PDB entry 4FQR | X-ray diffraction, 4.10 A resolution (low resolution: residue-level contacts below are approximate; hydrogen-bond / salt-bridge calls are withheld) | chains C and D of the 12 polymer chains in the assembly

Chain C:
Molecule: Hemagglutinin HA1 chain
Source organism: Influenza A virus
UniProtKB: Q91MA7 (HEMA_I68A4); residues 11-329 here correspond to UniProt positions 27-345 (UniProt number = residue number + 16)
Amino-acid sequence (323 residues; each row starts with the number of its first residue):
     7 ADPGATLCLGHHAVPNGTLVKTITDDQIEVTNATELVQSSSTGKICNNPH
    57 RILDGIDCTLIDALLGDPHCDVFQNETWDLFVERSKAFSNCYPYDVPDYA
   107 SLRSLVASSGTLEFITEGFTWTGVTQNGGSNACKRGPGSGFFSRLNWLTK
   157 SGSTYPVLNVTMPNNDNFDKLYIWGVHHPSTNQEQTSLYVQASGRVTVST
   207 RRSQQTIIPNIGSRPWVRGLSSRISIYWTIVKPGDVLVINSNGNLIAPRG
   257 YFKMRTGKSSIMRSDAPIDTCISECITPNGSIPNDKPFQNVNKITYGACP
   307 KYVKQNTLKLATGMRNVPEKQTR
Disordered / not traced: 7-8, 327-329
Cystine bridges: C52-C277, C64-C76, C97-C139, C281-C305
Glycans and other covalent adducts: N-acetylglucosamine (NAG) linked to N38, N285; glycan linked to N165
Construct notes: expression tag (7-10)
UniProt features mapped onto this chain:
  - site: R329 (Cleavage)
  - glycosylation (N-linked (GlcNAc...) asparagine): N22, N38, N81, N165, N285

Chain D:
Molecule: Hemagglutinin HA2 chain
Source organism: Influenza A virus
UniProtKB: Q91MA7 (HEMA_I68A4); residues 1-174 here correspond to UniProt positions 346-519 (UniProt number = residue number + 345)
Amino-acid sequence (174 residues; row label = number of the first residue in the row):
     1 GLFGAIAGFIENGWEGMIDGWYGFRHQNSEGTGQAADLKSTQAAIDQING
    51 KLNRVIEKTNEKFHQIEKEFSEVEGRIQDLEKYVEDTKIDLWSYNAELLV
   101 ALENQHTIDLTDSEMNKLFEKTGRQLRENAEDMGNGCFKIYHKCDNACIE
   151 SIRNGTYDHDVYRDEALNNRFQIK
Disordered / not traced: 173-174
Cystine bridges: C144-C148
Glycans and other covalent adducts: N-acetylglucosamine (NAG) linked to N154
UniProt features mapped onto this chain:
  - glycosylation: N154 (N-linked (GlcNAc...) asparagine)

Chain C / chain D interface:
Contacting residue pairs (135):
  P9(C) - H142(D)
  P9(C) - K143(D)
  G10(C) - I140(D)
  G10(C) - H142(D)
  A11(C) - Q27(D)
  A11(C) - N28(D)
  A11(C) - K139(D)
  A11(C) - I140(D)
  A11(C) - H142(D)
  T12(C) - H26(D)
  T12(C) - Q27(D)
  T12(C) - F138(D)
  L13(C) - F24(D)
  L13(C) - R25(D)
  L13(C) - H26(D)
  L13(C) - T122(D)
  L13(C) - C137(D)
  L13(C) - F138(D)
  L13(C) - I140(D)
  L13(C) - I152(D)
  C14(C) - W14(D)
  C14(C) - G23(D)
  C14(C) - F24(D)
  C14(C) - R25(D)
  C14(C) - G136(D)
  C14(C) - C137(D)  disulfide
  L15(C) - I10(D)
  L15(C) - W14(D)
  L15(C) - G23(D)
  L15(C) - F24(D)
  L15(C) - L118(D)
  L15(C) - T122(D)
  L15(C) - G136(D)
  L15(C) - F138(D)
  G16(C) - W14(D)
  G16(C) - Y22(D)
  G16(C) - G23(D)
  G16(C) - M115(D)
  H17(C) - I6(D)
  H17(C) - I10(D)
  H17(C) - G13(D)
  H17(C) - W14(D)
  H17(C) - W21(D)
  H17(C) - Y22(D)
  H17(C) - M115(D)
  H18(C) - W14(D)
  H18(C) - M17(D)
  H18(C) - G20(D)
  H18(C) - W21(D)
  A19(C) - W14(D)
  A19(C) - E15(D)
  V20(C) - E15(D)
  P21(C) - E15(D)
  V26(C) - N104(D)
  K27(C) - E97(D)
  K27(C) - V100(D)
  K27(C) - A101(D)
  K27(C) - N104(D)
  T28(C) - A101(D)
  T28(C) - N104(D)
  T28(C) - Q105(D)
  T28(C) - I108(D)
  I29(C) - A101(D)
  I29(C) - L102(D)
  I29(C) - Q105(D)
  T30(C) - Q105(D)
  I34(C) - I108(D)
  T40(C) - L52(D)
  L42(C) - V55(D)
  L42(C) - V100(D)
  R109(C) - E67(D)
  S110(C) - H64(D)
  S114(C) - H64(D)
  K264(C) - F63(D)
  S265(C) - H64(D)
  S266(C) - F63(D)
  S266(C) - H64(D)
  R269(C) - E67(D)
  N290(C) - T59(D)
  D291(C) - I56(D)
  K292(C) - T59(D)
  P293(C) - V55(D)
  F294(C) - A96(D)
  K299(C) - K68(D)
  K299(C) - E85(D)
  I300(C) - K68(D)
  I300(C) - E69(D)
  T301(C) - Q65(D)
  Y302(C) - K62(D)
  Y302(C) - F63(D)
  G303(C) - N60(D)
  G303(C) - E61(D)
  G303(C) - K62(D)
  A304(C) - T59(D)
  A304(C) - N60(D)
  A304(C) - E61(D)
  C305(C) - T59(D)
  C305(C) - N60(D)
  K307(C) - N60(D)
  K307(C) - W92(D)
  Y308(C) - I89(D)
  V309(C) - W92(D)
  V309(C) - S93(D)
  K310(C) - I89(D)
  K310(C) - D90(D)
  K310(C) - S93(D)
  Q311(C) - S93(D)
  Q311(C) - E97(D)
  L314(C) - A96(D)
  L314(C) - E97(D)
  K315(C) - N104(D)
  L316(C) - L52(D)
  L316(C) - E103(D)
  L316(C) - N104(D)
  A317(C) - N104(D)
  A317(C) - T107(D)
  T318(C) - W21(D)
  T318(C) - I48(D)
  G319(C) - W21(D)
  G319(C) - I48(D)
  G319(C) - T107(D)
  M320(C) - I6(D)
  M320(C) - W21(D)
  M320(C) - Y22(D)
  M320(C) - T111(D)
  R321(C) - I108(D)
  V323(C) - I6(D)
  V323(C) - N12(D)
  V323(C) - G13(D)
  P324(C) - N12(D)
  P324(C) - G13(D)
  P324(C) - E15(D)
  E325(C) - N12(D)
  K326(C) - E11(D)
  K326(C) - N12(D)
Other interface residues (no listed pair), chain C (62 interface residues in all): V36, A113, I267, E280, P306
Other interface residues (no listed pair), chain D (65 interface residues in all): A7, L99, F119, M133, Y141, C144, N169
Disulfides between the chains: C14(C)-C137(D)

Overview:
62 residues of chain C and 65 residues of chain D are in contact; the contacts include 1 disulfide bond.
N-acetylglucosamine is covalently linked to N38(C) and N285(C). Covalently linked N-acetylglucosamine: at
N154(D).
Here chain C is Hemagglutinin HA1 chain and chain D is Hemagglutinin HA2 chain, both from Influenza A virus.
Entry 4FQR (Crystal structure of broadly neutralizing antibody C05 bound to H3 influenza hemagglutinin) was
determined by X-ray diffraction together with 4FNK, 4FNL and 4FP8 from the same study.
